Entry 8GXY (electron microscopy, 2.80 A resolution); this record covers chains C and G of the 12 polymer chains in the assembly.

# Chain C
Protein: V-type ATP synthase alpha chain
Organism: Thermus thermophilus HB8
Notes: EC 7.1.2.2
UniProt: Q56403 (VATA_THET8); numbering as in UniProt (aligned over 1-578)
Chain sequence (578 residues; row label = number of the first residue in the row):
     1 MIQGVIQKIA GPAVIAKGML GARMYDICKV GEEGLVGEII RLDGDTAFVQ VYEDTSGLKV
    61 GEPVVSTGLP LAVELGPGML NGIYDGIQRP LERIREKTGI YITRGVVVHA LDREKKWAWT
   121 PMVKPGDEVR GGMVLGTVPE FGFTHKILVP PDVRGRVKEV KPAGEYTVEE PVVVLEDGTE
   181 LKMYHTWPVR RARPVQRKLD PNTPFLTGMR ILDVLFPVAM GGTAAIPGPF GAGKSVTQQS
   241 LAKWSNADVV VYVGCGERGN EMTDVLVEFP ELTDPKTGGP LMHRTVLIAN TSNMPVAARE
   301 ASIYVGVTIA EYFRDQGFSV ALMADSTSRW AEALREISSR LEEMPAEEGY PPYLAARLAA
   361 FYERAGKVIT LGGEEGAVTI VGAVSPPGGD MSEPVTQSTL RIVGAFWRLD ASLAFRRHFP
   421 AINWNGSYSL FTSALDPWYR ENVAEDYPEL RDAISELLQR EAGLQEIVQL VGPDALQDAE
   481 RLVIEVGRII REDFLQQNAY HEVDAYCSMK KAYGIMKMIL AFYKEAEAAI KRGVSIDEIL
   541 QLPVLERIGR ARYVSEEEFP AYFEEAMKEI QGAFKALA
Construct notes: conflict A232 (Ser in Q56403), S235 (Thr in Q56403)
From the paper describing this entry:
  - binding site for sulfate ion: K234, S235

# Chain G
Protein: V-type ATP synthase subunit D
Organism: Thermus thermophilus HB8
UniProt: O87880 (VATD_THET8); residue numbers follow UniProt; this construct covers 1-223
Chain sequence (223 residues; numbered 1 to 223; the number before each row is that of its first residue):
     1 MSQVSPTRMN LLQRRGQLRL AQKGVDLLKK KRDALVAEFF GLVREAMEAR KALDQAAKEA
    61 YAALLLAQAF DGPEVVAGAA LGVPPLEGVE AEVENVWGSK VPRLKATFPD GALLSPVGTP
   121 AYTLEASRAF RRYAEALIRV ANTETRLKKI GEEIKKTTRR VNALEQVVIP GIRAQIRFIQ
   181 QVLEQRERED TFRLKRIKGK IEAREAEEEG GRPNPQVEIG AGL
Not modelled in the structure: 1-3, 210-223

# Interface between chain C and chain G
Contacting residue pairs - 15 pairs, chain C then chain G:
  E342(C) with R196(G); K200(G), hydrogen bond (backbone-side chain)
  E343(C) with R196(G)
  M344(C) with R196(G); I197(G), hydrophobic; K200(G)
  P345(C) with R193(G), hydrogen bond (backbone-side chain)
  A346(C) with E189(G); R193(G)
  E347(C) with E189(G)
  E348(C) with E189(G), hydrogen bond (backbone-side chain)
  G349(C) with E189(G), hydrogen bond (backbone-side chain)
  D390(C) with F178(G)
  L470(C) with A163(G), hydrophobic; V167(G), hydrophobic
Interface residues without a listed pair, chain C (11 interface residues in all): S339
Interface residues without a listed pair, chain G (9 interface residues in all): F192

# Summary
Chain C and chain G form an interface of 11 and 9 residues respectively; the contacts include 4 hydrogen
bonds. Among the polar pairs are E342(C)-K200(G), P345(C)-R193(G) and E348(C)-E189(G). From the paper: a
binding site for sulfate ion at K234(C) and S235(C).
Here chain C is V-type ATP synthase alpha chain and chain G is V-type ATP synthase subunit D, both from
Thermus thermophilus HB8. Entry 8GXY (2 sulfate-bound V1EG of V/A-ATPase from Thermus thermophilus) was
determined by electron microscopy together with 8GXU, 8GXW, 8GXX and 8GXZ from the same study.
